5TXM - chains A and T of the 4 polymer chains in the assembly; structure by X-ray diffraction, 2.70 A resolution.

Chain A:
Protein: HIV-1 Reverse Transcriptase P66 subunit
Organism: Human immunodeficiency virus type 1 group M subtype B (isolate BH10)
Notes: EC 2.7.7.49
Reference sequence: P03366 (POL_HV1B1); residues 1-555 here correspond to UniProt positions 600-1154 (UniProt number = residue number + 599)
Amino-acid sequence (557 residues; row label = number of the first residue in the row; numbers below 1 keep their minus sign (Met-1 is residue -1)):
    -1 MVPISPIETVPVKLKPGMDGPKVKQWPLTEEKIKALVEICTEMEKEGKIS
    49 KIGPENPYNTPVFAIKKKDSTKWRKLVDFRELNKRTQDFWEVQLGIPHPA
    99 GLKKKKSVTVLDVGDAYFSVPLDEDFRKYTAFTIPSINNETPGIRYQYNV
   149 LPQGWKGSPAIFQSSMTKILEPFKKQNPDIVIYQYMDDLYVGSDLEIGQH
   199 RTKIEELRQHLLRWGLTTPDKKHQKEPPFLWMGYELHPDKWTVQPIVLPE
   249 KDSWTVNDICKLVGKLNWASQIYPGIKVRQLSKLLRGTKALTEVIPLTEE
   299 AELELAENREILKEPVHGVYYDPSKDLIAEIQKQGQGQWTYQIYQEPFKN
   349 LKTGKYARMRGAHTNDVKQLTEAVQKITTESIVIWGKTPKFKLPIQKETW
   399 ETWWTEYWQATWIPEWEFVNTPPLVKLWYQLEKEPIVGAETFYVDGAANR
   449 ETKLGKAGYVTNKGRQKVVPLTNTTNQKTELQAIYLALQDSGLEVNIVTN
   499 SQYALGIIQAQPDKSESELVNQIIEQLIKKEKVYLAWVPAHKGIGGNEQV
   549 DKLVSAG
Not modelled in the structure: 555
Differences from the reference sequence: initiating methionine (-1); expression tag (0); engineered mutation Cys258 (Gln857 in P03366), Ser280 (Cys879 in P03366), Asn498 (Asp1097 in P03366)
Swiss-Prot annotation at these positions:
  - region: Phe227 to His235 (RT 'primer grip')
  - motif: Trp398 to Trp414 (Tryptophan repeat motif)
  - binding site (Mg(2+)): Asp110, Asp185, Asp186, Asp443, Glu478, Asp549
  - site: Trp401 (Essential for RT p66/p51 heterodimerization), Trp414 (Essential for RT p66/p51 heterodimerization), Phe440, Tyr441 (Cleavage)
Metal / ion sites: Mg2+ site 1: Asp110, Val111, Asp185 (together with 2',3'-dideoxyadenosine triphosphate); Mg2+ site 2: Asp443, Asp549
Ligand contacts: 2',3'-dideoxyadenosine triphosphate (DDS): Lys65, Lys70, Arg72, Leu74, Asp110, Val111, Gly112, Asp113, Ala114, Tyr115, Gln151, Met184, Asp185
Reported in the primary citation:
  - Mg2+ coordination: Asp110, Val111, Asp185
  - binding site for 2',3'-dideoxyadenosine triphosphate: Arg72, Tyr115
  - contacts within the chain: Arg72-Gln151 (hydrogen bond)
  - mutagenesis - D498N: unchanged catalytic activity (citing earlier work)

Chain T:
Molecule: 27-nt DNA strand
Sequence (27 nucleotides; row label = number of the first residue in the row):
   701 ATGGTCGGCGCCCGAACAGGGACTGTG
Not modelled in the structure: 701, 726-727

Chain A / chain T interface:
Contacting residue pairs - 45 pairs, chain A then chain T:
  Trp24(A) - DG703(T)  base contact
  Pro25(A) - DT702(T)  base contact
  Thr27(A) - DT702(T)  base contact
  Glu29(A) - DT702(T)  phosphate contact
  Lys30(A) - DT702(T)  hydrogen bond to the phosphate
  Phe61(A) - DG704(T)  base contact
  Phe61(A) - DT705(T)  base contact
  Ala62(A) - DG704(T)  base contact
  Leu74(A) - DT705(T)  base contact
  Asp76(A) - DG704(T)  sugar contact
  Asp76(A) - DT705(T)  sugar contact
  Arg78(A) - DT705(T)  phosphate contact
  Arg78(A) - DC706(T)  phosphate contact
  Asn81(A) - DC706(T)  sugar contact
  Glu89(A) - DG707(T)  phosphate contact
  Glu89(A) - DG708(T)  phosphate contact
  Gln91(A) - DG708(T)  sugar contact
  Leu92(A) - DC709(T)  sugar contact
  Ile94(A) - DG708(T)  base contact
  Ile94(A) - DC709(T)  sugar contact
  Gly152(A) - DT705(T)  base contact
  Gly152(A) - DC706(T)  sugar contact
  Trp153(A) - DC706(T)  sugar contact
  Lys154(A) - DC706(T)  phosphate contact
  Pro157(A) - DG707(T)  sugar contact
  Tyr183(A) - DG707(T)  base contact
  Tyr183(A) - DG708(T)  base contact
  Asn265(A) - DC711(T)  sugar contact
  Asn265(A) - DC712(T)  phosphate contact
  Ser280(A) - DC712(T)  sugar contact
  Ser280(A) - DC713(T)  phosphate contact
  Arg284(A) - DC713(T)  salt bridge to the phosphate
  Arg284(A) - DG714(T)  phosphate contact
  Gly285(A) - DC713(T)  phosphate contact
  Gly285(A) - DG714(T)  phosphate contact
  Lys353(A) - DC712(T)  salt bridge to the phosphate
  Ala355(A) - DC712(T)  phosphate contact
  Lys374(A) - DC711(T)  salt bridge to the phosphate
  Arg448(A) - DA722(T)  base contact
  Arg448(A) - DC723(T)  base contact
  Arg448(A) - DT724(T)  sugar contact
  Asn474(A) - DC723(T)  sugar contact
  Gln500(A) - DG721(T)  phosphate contact
  Gln500(A) - DA722(T)  hydrogen bond to the phosphate
  His539(A) - DC723(T)  phosphate contact
Other interface residues (no listed pair), chain A (39 interface residues in all): Leu26, Ile63, Val75, Gly93, Gln151, Arg356, Glu449, Gln475

Summary:
39 residues of chain A face 16 of chain T across their interface; the contacts include 2 hydrogen bonds and 3
salt bridges. Polar contacts include Lys30(A)-DT702(T), Gln500(A)-DA722(T) and Arg284(A)-DC713(T). Chain A
binds 2',3'-dideoxyadenosine triphosphate. From the paper: a binding site for 2',3'-dideoxyadenosine
triphosphate at Arg72(A) and Tyr115(A); D498N of chain A leaves catalytic activity unchanged.
Here chain A is HIV-1 Reverse Transcriptase P66 subunit (Human immunodeficiency virus type 1 group M subtype B
(isolate BH10)) and chain T is a 27-nt DNA strand. Entry 5TXM (Structure of HIV-1 reverse transcriptase (RT)
ternary complex with a double stranded DNA and an incoming ...) was determined by X-ray diffraction (same
publication as 5TXL, 5TXN, 5TXO and 5TXP).
